PDB entry 5OKC | X-ray diffraction, 2.30 A resolution | chains H and I of the 3 polymer chains in the assembly

[Chain H]
Molecule: Chromosome transmission fidelity protein 8
Source organism: Saccharomyces cerevisiae S288c
UniProtKB: P38877 (CTF8_YEAST); residues 1-133 here = UniProt positions 1-133
Chain sequence (133 residues; row label = number of the first residue in the row):
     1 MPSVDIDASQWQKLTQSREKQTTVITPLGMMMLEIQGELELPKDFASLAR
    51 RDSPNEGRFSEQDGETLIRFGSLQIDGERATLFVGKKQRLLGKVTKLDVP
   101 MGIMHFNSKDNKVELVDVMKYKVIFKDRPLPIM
Not modelled in the structure: 1, 19-22
Modified positions: Mse1 (selenomethionine); Mse30, Mse31, Mse32, Mse101, Mse104, Mse119, Mse133 (selenomethionine; parent Met)

[Chain I]
Molecule: Chromosome transmission fidelity protein 18
Source organism: Saccharomyces cerevisiae S288c
UniProtKB: P49956 (CTF18_YEAST); residues 136-162 here correspond to UniProt positions 715-741 (UniProt number = residue number + 579)
Chain sequence (27 residues; row label = number of the first residue in the row):
   136 TVKIWVKYNEGFSNAVRKNVTWNNLWE

[Chain H / chain I interface]
Pairs across the interface (48; chain H residue first):
  Pro2(H) - Trp157(I)  hydrophobic
  Ser3(H) - Trp157(I)
  Val4(H) - Trp157(I)  hydrophobic
  Val4(H) - Trp161(I)  hydrophobic
  Ile35(H) - Val141(I)  hydrophobic
  Gln36(H) - Tyr143(I)  hydrogen bond
  Gln36(H) - Asn144(I)  hydrogen bond (side chain-backbone)
  Gln36(H) - Glu145(I)  hydrogen bond (side chain-backbone)
  Gln36(H) - Gly146(I)
  Gly37(H) - Lys142(I)
  Gly37(H) - Asn144(I)
  Glu38(H) - Trp140(I)
  Glu38(H) - Val141(I)
  Glu38(H) - Lys142(I)  hydrogen bond (backbone-backbone)
  Leu39(H) - Trp140(I)
  Leu39(H) - Val141(I)  hydrophobic
  Glu40(H) - Lys138(I)
  Glu40(H) - Ile139(I)
  Glu40(H) - Trp140(I)  hydrogen bond (backbone-backbone)
  Leu41(H) - Ile139(I)  hydrophobic
  Pro42(H) - Lys138(I)
  Leu48(H) - Val137(I)  hydrophobic
  Arg51(H) - Thr136(I)
  Arg58(H) - Val137(I)
  Arg58(H) - Ile139(I)
  Phe59(H) - Val137(I)  hydrophobic
  Ile68(H) - Ile139(I)  hydrophobic
  Arg69(H) - Ile139(I)
  Phe70(H) - Ile139(I)
  Val84(H) - Trp140(I)  hydrophobic
  Val84(H) - Val141(I)  hydrophobic
  Gly85(H) - Ile139(I)
  Gln88(H) - Trp140(I)
  Gln88(H) - Val141(I)  hydrogen bond (side chain-backbone)
  Phe106(H) - Leu160(I)
  Phe106(H) - Trp161(I)
  Asn107(H) - Trp161(I)
  Ser108(H) - Trp161(I)
  Ser108(H) - Glu162(I)  hydrogen bond (side chain-backbone)
  Asn111(H) - Trp157(I)  hydrogen bond
  Asn111(H) - Trp161(I)
  Lys112(H) - Trp161(I)
  Val113(H) - Trp161(I)  hydrophobic
  Lys126(H) - Tyr143(I)  hydrogen bond (backbone-side chain)
  Asp127(H) - Tyr143(I)
  Arg128(H) - Tyr143(I)
  Arg128(H) - Glu145(I)  salt bridge
  Pro129(H) - Tyr143(I)
Also at the interface, not in a pair above, chain H (33 interface residues in all): Lys86, Leu90
Also at the interface, not in a pair above, chain I (16 interface residues in all): Phe147

[Overview]
33 residues of chain H and 16 residues of chain I are in contact, with 9 hydrogen bonds and 1 salt bridge.
Among the polar pairs are Arg128(H)-Glu145(I), Gln36(H)-Tyr143(I) and Gln36(H)-Asn144(I).
Chain H is Chromosome transmission fidelity protein 8 and chain I is Chromosome transmission fidelity protein
18, both from Saccharomyces cerevisiae S288c; the structure, Crystal structure of the Ctf18-1-8 module from
Ctf18-RFC, was determined by X-ray diffraction, deposited together with 5OKI.
